Entry 5DXM (X-ray diffraction, 2.37 A resolution); this record covers chains B and D of the 4 polymer chains in the assembly.

# Chain B
Molecule: Estrogen receptor
Source organism: Homo sapiens
Notes: fragment: ligand-binding domain
UniProt: P03372 (ESR1_HUMAN); residues 298-554 here = UniProt positions 298-554
Sequence (257 residues; row label = number of the first residue in the row):
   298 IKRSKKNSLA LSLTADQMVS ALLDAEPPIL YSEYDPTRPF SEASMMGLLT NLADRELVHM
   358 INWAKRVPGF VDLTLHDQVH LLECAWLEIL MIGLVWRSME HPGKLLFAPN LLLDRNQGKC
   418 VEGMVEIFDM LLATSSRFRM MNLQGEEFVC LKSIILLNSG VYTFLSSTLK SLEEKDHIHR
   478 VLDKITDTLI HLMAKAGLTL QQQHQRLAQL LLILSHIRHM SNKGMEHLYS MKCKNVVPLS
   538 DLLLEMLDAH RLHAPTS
Not modelled in the structure: 298-304, 462-467, 548-554
Construct notes: engineered mutation S537 (Tyr in P03372)
Ligand contacts: 5J0 (3-[(E)-(1s,5s)-bicyclo[3.3.1]non-9-ylidene(4-hydroxyphenyl)methyl]phenol): M343, L346, T347, A350, E353, L384, L387, M388, L391, R394, F404, M421, I424, F425, L428, G521, H524, L525, L540

# Chain D
Molecule: Nuclear receptor coactivator 2
Notes: fragment: Nuclear receptor-interacting peptide
UniProt: Q15596 (NCOA2_HUMAN); residues 686-699 here = UniProt positions 686-699
Sequence (14 residues; row label = number of the first residue in the row):
   686 KHKILHRLLQ DSSS
Not modelled in the structure: 686-687, 697-699

# Chain B / chain D interface
Contacting residue pairs - 20 pairs, chain B then chain D:
  I358(B) - L690(D)  hydrophobic
  I358(B) - L693(D)  hydrophobic
  I358(B) - L694(D)  hydrophobic
  K362(B) - L693(D)  hydrogen bond (side chain-backbone)
  K362(B) - L694(D)
  K362(B) - D696(D)
  L372(B) - L694(D)  hydrophobic
  L372(B) - Q695(D)
  Q375(B) - L694(D)
  V376(B) - L690(D)
  V376(B) - L694(D)  hydrophobic
  L379(B) - L690(D)  hydrophobic
  L379(B) - L694(D)  hydrophobic
  E380(B) - L690(D)
  D538(B) - I689(D)
  L539(B) - I689(D)
  E542(B) - K688(D)
  E542(B) - I689(D)  hydrogen bond (side chain-backbone)
  E542(B) - L690(D)
  M543(B) - L690(D)  hydrophobic
Other interface residues (no listed pair), chain B (13 interface residues in all): N359, F367
Other interface residues (no listed pair), chain D (8 interface residues in all): H691

# In short
The interface between chain B and chain D involves 13 residues on one side and 8 on the other; the contacts
include 2 hydrogen bonds. Among the polar pairs are K362(B)-L693(D) and E542(B)-I689(D). Ligands of chain B:
compound 5J0.
Here chain B is Estrogen receptor (Homo sapiens) and chain D is Nuclear receptor coactivator 2. Entry 5DXM
(Crystal Structure of the ER-alpha Ligand-binding Domain in Complex with the Cyclofenil Derivative
3-[(E)-(1s,5s)-bicyclo[3.3.1]non-9-ylidene(4-hydroxyphenyl)methyl]phenol) was determined by X-ray diffraction,
deposited together with 4ZN7, 4ZNH, 4ZNS, 4ZNT, 4ZNU, 4ZNV and 50 further entries.
